Entry 7GXF (X-ray diffraction, 1.95 A resolution); this record covers chains A and D.

# Chain A
Molecule: B-cell lymphoma 6 protein
From: Homo sapiens
UniProt: P41182 (BCL6_HUMAN); numbering as in UniProt (aligned over 5-129)
Chain sequence (128 residues; numbered 2 to 129; the number before each row is that of its first residue):
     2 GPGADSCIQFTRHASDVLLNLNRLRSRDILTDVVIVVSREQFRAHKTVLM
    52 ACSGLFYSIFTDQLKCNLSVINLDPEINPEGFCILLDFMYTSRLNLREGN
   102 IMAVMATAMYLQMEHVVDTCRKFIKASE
Not modelled in the structure: 2-6
Construct notes: expression tag (2-4)
Ligand contacts: A1ACB (5-{[5-chloro-2-(methylsulfanyl)pyrimidin-4-yl]amino}-1,3-dihydro-2H-indol-2-one): N21, R24, L25, M51, A52, C53, S54, G55, Y58, Q113, M114, E115
UniProt features mapped onto this chain:
  - mutagenesis: N21 (N21K: Abolishes interaction with NCOR2 and HDAC2, no effect on interaction with CTBP1 and transcriptional autoinhibition; when associated with A-116 and 376-Q--Q-379), S59 (S59A: Abolished ubiquitination by the SCF(FBXL17) complex), H116 (H116A: Abolishes interaction with NCOR2 and HDAC2, no effect on interaction with CTBP1 and transcriptional autoinhibition; when associated with K-21 and 376-Q--Q-379)

# Chain D
Molecule: WVIP tetrapeptide
Chain sequence (6 residues; each row starts with the number of its first residue; numbering starts at 0):
     0 XWVIPA
Modified residues: ACE (acetyl group) at position 0

# Chain A / chain D interface
Residue-residue contacts (11; chain A residue first):
  C8(A) - P4(D)
  I9(A) - W1(D)  hydrophobic
  I9(A) - V2(D)
  Q10(A) - ACE_0(D)
  Q10(A) - W1(D)
  Q10(A) - V2(D)  hydrogen bond (backbone-backbone)
  Q10(A) - P4(D)
  F11(A) - ACE_0(D)
  F11(A) - W1(D)
  T12(A) - ACE_0(D)  hydrogen bond (backbone-backbone)
  T12(A) - V2(D)
Interface residues without a listed pair, chain D (5 interface residues in all): I3

# In short
Chain A and chain D each contribute 5 residues to their interface, with 2 hydrogen bonds. Backbone hydrogen
bonds pair Q10(A)-V2(D) and T12(A)-ACE_0(D). Chain A binds compound A1ACB. UniProt lists 3 mutagenesis sites
on chain A.
Here chain A is B-cell lymphoma 6 protein (Homo sapiens) and chain D is WVIP tetrapeptide. Entry 7GXF (Crystal
Structure of B-cell lymphoma 6 protein BTB domain in complex with ligand 8 at 10.86 ...) was determined by
X-ray diffraction (same publication as 7GUD, 7GUE, 7GUF, 7GUG, 7GUH, 7GUI and 126 further entries).
